PDB entry 7NVV | electron microscopy, 2.90 A resolution | chains 2 and W of the 8 polymer chains in the assembly

== Chain 2 ==
Name: General transcription factor IIH subunit 4
From: Homo sapiens
UniProt: Q92759 (TF2H4_HUMAN); numbering as in UniProt (aligned over 1-462)
Amino-acid sequence (462 residues; numbered 1 to 462; the number before each row is that of its first residue):
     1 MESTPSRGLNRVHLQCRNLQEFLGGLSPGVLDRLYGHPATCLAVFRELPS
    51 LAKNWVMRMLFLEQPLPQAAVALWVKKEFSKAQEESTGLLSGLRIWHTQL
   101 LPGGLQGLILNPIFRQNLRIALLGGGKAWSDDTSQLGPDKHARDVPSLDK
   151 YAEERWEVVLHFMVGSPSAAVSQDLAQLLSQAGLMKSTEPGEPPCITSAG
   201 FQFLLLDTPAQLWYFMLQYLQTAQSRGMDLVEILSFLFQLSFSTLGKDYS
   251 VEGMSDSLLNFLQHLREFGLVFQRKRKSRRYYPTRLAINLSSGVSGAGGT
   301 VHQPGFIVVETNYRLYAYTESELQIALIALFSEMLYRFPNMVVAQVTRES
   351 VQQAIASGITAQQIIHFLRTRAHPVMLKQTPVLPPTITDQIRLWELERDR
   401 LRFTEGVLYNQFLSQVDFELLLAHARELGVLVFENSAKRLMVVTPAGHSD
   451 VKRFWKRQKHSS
Not modelled in the structure: 1-144, 243-254, 290-302, 459-462

== Chain W ==
Name: General transcription factor IIE subunit 1
From: Homo sapiens
UniProt: P29083 (T2EA_HUMAN); residues 1-439 here = UniProt positions 1-439
Amino-acid sequence (439 residues; each row starts with the number of its first residue):
     1 MADPDVLTEVPAALKRLAKYVIRGFYGIEHALALDILIRNSCVKEEDMLE
    51 LLKFDRKQLRSVLNNLKGDKFIKCRMRVETAADGKTTRHNYYFINYRTLV
   101 NVVKYKLDHMRRRIETDERDSTNRASFKCPVCSSTFTDLEANQLFDPMTG
   151 TFRCTFCHTEVEEDESAMPKKDARTLLARFNEQIEPIYALLRETEDVNLA
   201 YEILEPEPTEIPALKQSKDHAATTAGAASLAGGHHREAWATKGPSYEDLY
   251 TQNVVINMDDQEDLHRASLEGKSAKERPIWLRESTVQGAYGSEDMKEGGI
   301 DMDAFQEREEGHAGPDDNEEVMRALLIHEKKTSSAMAGSVGAAAPVTAAN
   351 GSDSESETSESDDDSPPRPAAVAVHKREEDEEEDDEFEEVADDPIVMVAG
   401 RPFSYSEVSQRPELVAQMTPEEKEAYIAMGQRMFEDLFE
Not modelled in the structure: 1-273, 289-439

== How chain 2 and chain W interact ==
Pairs across the interface (5; chain 2 residue first):
  Asp389(2) - Ser284(W)  hydrogen bond
  Asp389(2) - Val286(W)
  Arg392(2) - Gly288(W)  hydrogen bond (side chain-backbone)
  Leu393(2) - Val286(W)  hydrophobic
  Leu396(2) - Gln287(W)

== Summary ==
Chain 2 and chain W each contribute 4 residues to their interface; the contacts include 2 hydrogen bonds.
Polar pairs include Asp389(2)-Ser284(W) and Arg392(2)-Gly288(W).
Here chain 2 is General transcription factor IIH subunit 4 and chain W is General transcription factor IIE
subunit 1, both from Homo sapiens. Entry 7NVV (XPB-containing part of TFIIH in a post-translocated state (with
ADP-BeF3)) was determined by electron microscopy.
